4QV6 - chains M and b of the 28 polymer chains in the assembly; structure by X-ray diffraction, 2.80 A resolution.

[Chain M]
Molecule: Proteasome subunit beta type-7
From: Saccharomyces cerevisiae
Notes: EC 3.4.25.1
UniProtKB: P30657 (PSB7_YEAST); residues -12 to 233 here correspond to UniProt positions 21-266 (UniProt number = residue number + 33)
Sequence (246 residues; each row starts with the number of its first residue; numbers below 1 keep their minus sign (Thr-12 is residue -12)):
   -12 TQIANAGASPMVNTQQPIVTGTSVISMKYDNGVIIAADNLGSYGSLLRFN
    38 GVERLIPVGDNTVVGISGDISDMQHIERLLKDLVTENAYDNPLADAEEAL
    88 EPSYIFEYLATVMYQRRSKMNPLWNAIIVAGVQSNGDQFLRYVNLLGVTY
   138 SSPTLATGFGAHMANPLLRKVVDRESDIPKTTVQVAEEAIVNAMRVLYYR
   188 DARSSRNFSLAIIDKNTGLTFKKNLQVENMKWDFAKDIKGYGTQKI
Not modelled in the structure: -12 to 0

[Chain b]
Molecule: Proteasome subunit beta type-1
From: Saccharomyces cerevisiae
Notes: EC 3.4.25.1
UniProtKB: P38624 (PSB1_YEAST); residues 1-196 here correspond to UniProt positions 20-215 (UniProt number = residue number + 19)
Sequence (196 residues; each row starts with the number of its first residue):
     1 TSIMAVTFKDGVILGADSRTTTGAYIANRVTDKLTRVHDKIWCCRSGSAA
    51 DTQAIADIVQYHLELYTSQYGTPSTETAASVFKELCYENKDNLTAGIIVA
   101 GYDDKNKGEVYTIPLGGSVHKLPYAIAGSGSTFIYGYCDKNFRENMSKEE
   151 TVDFIKHSLSQAIKWDGSSGGVIRMVVLTAAGVERLIFYPDEYEQL
Curated features (UniProtKB/Swiss-Prot):
  - active site: Thr1 (Nucleophile)

[How chain M and chain b interact]
Pairs across the interface (63; chain M residue first):
  Ser32(M) with Trp165(b); Asp166(b); Gly167(b), hydrogen bond (backbone-backbone)
  Leu33(M) with Phe133(b), hydrophobic; Trp165(b)
  Leu34(M) with Lys164(b); Trp165(b), hydrogen bond (backbone-backbone); Gly167(b)
  Arg35(M) with Trp165(b)
  Phe146(M) with Ala24(b); Tyr25(b)
  Tyr185(M) with Glu194(b), hydrogen bond
  Tyr186(M) with Ile26(b); Arg29(b)
  Arg187(M) with Ala24(b); Tyr25(b); Ile26(b), hydrogen bond (backbone-backbone); Ala27(b), hydrogen bond (side chain-backbone); Arg29(b)
  Asp188(M) with Ala24(b); Ile26(b)
  Ala189(M) with Arg19(b); Thr21(b); Ala24(b), hydrogen bond (backbone-backbone); Ile26(b); Gly167(b)
  Arg190(M) with Ala24(b)
  Arg193(M) with Asp191(b), salt bridge; Glu194(b), salt bridge
  Lys218(M) with Arg29(b), hydrogen bond (backbone-side chain)
  Trp219(M) with Arg29(b); Gly171(b); Val172(b), hydrophobic; Tyr189(b); Pro190(b)
  Asp220(M) with Tyr189(b), hydrogen bond
  Phe221(M) with Arg29(b); Val30(b), hydrophobic
  Ala222(M) with Val30(b), hydrophobic; Val172(b), hydrophobic; Arg174(b), hydrogen bond (backbone-side chain); Ile187(b), hydrophobic
  Lys223(M) with Ile187(b); Tyr189(b)
  Ile225(M) with Val30(b), hydrophobic; Arg174(b)
  Lys226(M) with Asp32(b); Arg185(b)
  Gly227(M) with Asp32(b), hydrogen bond (backbone-side chain)
  Tyr228(M) with Thr35(b); Arg45(b); Gln53(b), hydrogen bond (side chain-backbone); Ala56(b); Asp57(b), hydrogen bond
  Gln231(M) with Asp32(b); Leu34(b); Thr35(b); Arg36(b), hydrogen bond (side chain-backbone); Trp42(b); Arg185(b)
  Ile233(M) with Arg36(b); Trp42(b); Arg185(b), hydrogen bond (backbone-side chain)
Other interface residues (no listed pair), chain M (27 interface residues in all): Asn37, Met150, Met217
Other interface residues (no listed pair), chain b (35 interface residues in all): Asn28, Ile163, Ser168, Val183

[In short]
The interface between chain M and chain b involves 27 residues on one side and 35 on the other, with 14
hydrogen bonds and 2 salt bridges. Polar pairs include Arg193(M)-Asp191(b), Arg193(M)-Glu194(b) and
Tyr185(M)-Glu194(b). From UniProt: active-site residue Thr1(b) on chain b.
Chain M is Proteasome subunit beta type-7 and chain b is Proteasome subunit beta type-1, both from
Saccharomyces cerevisiae; the structure, yCP beta5-A49V mutant, was determined by X-ray diffraction together
with 4QUX, 4QUY, 4QV0, 4QV1, 4QV3, 4QV4 and 42 further entries from the same study.
